PDB entry 4QZ5 | X-ray diffraction, 2.80 A resolution | chains D and E of the 28 polymer chains in the assembly

[Chain D]
Protein: Proteasome subunit alpha type-5
From: Saccharomyces cerevisiae
Notes: EC 3.4.25.1
UniProt: P32379 (PSA5_YEAST); residues -7 to 252 here correspond to UniProt positions 1-260 (UniProt number = residue number + 8)
Sequence (260 residues; row label = number of the first residue in the row; numbers below 1 keep their minus sign (Met-7 is residue -7)):
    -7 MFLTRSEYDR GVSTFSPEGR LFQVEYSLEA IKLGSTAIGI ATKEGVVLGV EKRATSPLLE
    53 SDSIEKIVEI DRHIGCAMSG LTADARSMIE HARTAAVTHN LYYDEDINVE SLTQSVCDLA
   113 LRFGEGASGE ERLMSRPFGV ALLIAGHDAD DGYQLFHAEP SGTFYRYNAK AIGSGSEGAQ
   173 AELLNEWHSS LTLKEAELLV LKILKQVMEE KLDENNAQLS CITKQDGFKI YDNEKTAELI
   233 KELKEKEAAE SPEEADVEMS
Not modelled in the structure: -7 to 0, 118-124, 243-252

[Chain E]
Protein: Proteasome subunit alpha type-6
From: Saccharomyces cerevisiae
Notes: EC 3.4.25.1
UniProt: P40302 (PSA6_YEAST); residues 0-233 here correspond to UniProt positions 1-234 (UniProt number = residue number + 1)
Sequence (234 residues; numbered 0 to 233; the number before each row is that of its first residue; numbering starts at 0):
     0 MFRNNYDGDT VTFSPTGRLF QVEYALEAIK QGSVTVGLRS NTHAVLVALK RNADELSSYQ
    60 KKIIKCDEHM GLSLAGLAPD ARVLSNYLRQ QCNYSSLVFN RKLAVERAGH LLCDKAQKNT
   120 QSYGGRPYGV GLLIIGYDKS GAHLLEFQPS GNVTELYGTA IGARSQGAKT YLERTLDTFI
   180 KIDGNPDELI KAGVEAISQS LRDESLTVDN LSIAIVGKDT PFTIYDGEAV AKYI
Not modelled in the structure: 0-2
UniProt features mapped onto this chain:
  - modified residue: Ser13 (Phosphoserine)
  - cross-link: Lys190 (Glycyl lysine isopeptide (Lys-Gly) (interchain with G-Cter in ubiquitin))

[Chain D / chain E interface]
Pairs across the interface - 47 pairs, chain D then chain E:
  Arg2(D) - Gly7(E)
  Gly3(D) - Gly7(E)
  Ser5(D) - Arg125(E)
  Thr6(D) - Gly7(E)
  Thr6(D) - Gln20(E)
  Phe7(D) - Gln20(E)  hydrogen bond (backbone-side chain)
  Phe7(D) - Tyr23(E)
  Phe7(D) - Ala24(E)  hydrophobic
  Phe7(D) - Leu76(E)  hydrophobic
  Phe7(D) - Arg125(E)
  Phe7(D) - Pro126(E)
  Phe7(D) - Gly128(E)
  Ser8(D) - Tyr23(E)
  Pro9(D) - Tyr23(E)  hydrophobic
  Pro9(D) - Glu26(E)
  Glu10(D) - Gln30(E)  hydrogen bond (backbone-side chain)
  Gly11(D) - Tyr23(E)
  Gly11(D) - Ala27(E)
  Leu13(D) - Arg125(E)
  Gln106(D) - Arg81(E)  hydrogen bond
  Asp110(D) - Arg81(E)  salt bridge
  Leu113(D) - Pro78(E)  hydrophobic
  Leu113(D) - Asp79(E)
  Leu113(D) - Arg125(E)
  Ser153(D) - Pro78(E)
  Gly154(D) - Pro78(E)
  Thr155(D) - Gln59(E)
  Phe156(D) - Gln59(E)
  Tyr157(D) - Arg50(E)
  Tyr157(D) - Asn51(E)
  Tyr157(D) - Ala52(E)
  Tyr157(D) - Ser56(E)
  Tyr157(D) - Ser57(E)
  Tyr157(D) - Gln59(E)
  Arg158(D) - Leu55(E)
  Arg158(D) - Ser56(E)
  Arg158(D) - Ser57(E)  hydrogen bond (backbone-backbone)
  Tyr159(D) - Ala52(E)
  Tyr159(D) - Asp53(E)
  Tyr159(D) - Leu55(E)
  Tyr159(D) - Ser56(E)
  Asn160(D) - Leu55(E)  hydrogen bond (backbone-backbone)
  Ala161(D) - Leu55(E)
  Gln172(D) - Asp53(E)  hydrogen bond
  Gln172(D) - Leu55(E)
  Leu175(D) - Leu55(E)  hydrophobic
  Leu176(D) - Leu55(E)  hydrophobic
Other interface residues (no listed pair), chain D (26 interface residues in all): Glu117
Other interface residues (no listed pair), chain E (26 interface residues in all): Asp6, Glu54, Tyr122, Gly123

[Summary]
Chain D and chain E each contribute 26 residues to their interface, with 6 hydrogen bonds and 1 salt bridge.
Among the polar pairs are Asp110(D)-Arg81(E), Phe7(D)-Gln20(E) and Glu10(D)-Gln30(E).
Here chain D is Proteasome subunit alpha type-5 and chain E is Proteasome subunit alpha type-6, both from
Saccharomyces cerevisiae. Entry 4QZ5 (yCP beta5-A49T-mutant in complex with ONX 0914) was determined by X-ray
diffraction together with 4QUX, 4QUY, 4QV0, 4QV1, 4QV3, 4QV4 and 42 further entries from the same study.
